Entry 6E9U (X-ray diffraction, 2.29 A resolution); this record covers chains A and B.

[Chain A]
Protein: Bovine ultralong antibody BOV-7 heavy chain
From: Bos taurus
Notes: antibody fragment or engineered binder
Amino-acid sequence (276 residues; numbered 1 to 276; the number before each row is that of its first residue):
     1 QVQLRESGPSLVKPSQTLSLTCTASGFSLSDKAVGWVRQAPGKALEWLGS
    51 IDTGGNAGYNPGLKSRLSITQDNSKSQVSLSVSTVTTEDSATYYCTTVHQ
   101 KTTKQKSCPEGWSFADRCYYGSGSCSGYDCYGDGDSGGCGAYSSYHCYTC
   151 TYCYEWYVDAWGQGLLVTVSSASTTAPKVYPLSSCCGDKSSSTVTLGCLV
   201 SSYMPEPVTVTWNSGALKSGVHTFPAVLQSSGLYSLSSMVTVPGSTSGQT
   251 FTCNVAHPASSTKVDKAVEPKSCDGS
Unresolved in the structure: 187-194, 271-276
Cystine bridges: Cys22-Cys95, Cys108-Cys118, Cys125-Cys153, Cys130-Cys150, Cys139-Cys147, Cys198-Cys253

[Chain B]
Protein: Bovine ultralong antibody BOV-7 light chain
From: Bos taurus
UniProtKB: Q3T101 (Q3T101_BOVIN); the author numbering skips numbers that UniProt does not, so the offset changes along the chain: 1-9 = UniProt 20-28; 11-217 = UniProt 29-235
Amino-acid sequence (216 residues; row label = number of the first residue in the row; note: 1 number in that range is skipped by the numbering (no residue carries it; nothing is unmodelled there)):
     1 EAVLNQPSS
    11 VSGSLGQRVSITCSGSSSNVGNGYVSWYQLIPGSAPRTLIYGDTSRASGV
    61 PDRFSGSRSGNTATLTISSLQAEDEADYFCASAEDSSSNAVFGSGTTLTV
   111 LGQPKSPPSVTLFPPSTEELNGNKATLVCLISDFYPGSVTVVWKADGSTI
   161 TRNVETTRASKQSNSKYAASSYLSLTSSDWKSKGSYSCEVTHEGSTVTKT
   211 VKPSECS
Unresolved in the structure: 1
Cystine bridges: Cys23-Cys90, Cys139-Cys198
Differences from the reference sequence: conflict Glu1 (Gln20 in Q3T101), Asn5 (Thr24 in Q3T101), Ala82 (Pro100 in Q3T101)

[How chain A and chain B interact]
Disulfides between the chains: Cys185(A)-Cys216(B)
Contacting residue pairs (97):
  Val37(A) with Phe102(B), hydrophobic
  Gln39(A) with Leu40(B); Phe89(B)
  Ala44(A) with Phe89(B), hydrophobic; Gly103(B); Ser104(B)
  Leu45(A) with Phe89(B), hydrophobic; Phe102(B)
  Trp47(A) with Ser98(B), hydrogen bond (side chain-backbone); Asn99(B); Ala100(B); Phe102(B)
  Gly58(A) with Ser98(B)
  Asn60(A) with Asn99(B)
  Pro61(A) with Asn99(B)
  Tyr94(A) with Pro46(B)
  His99(A) with Tyr34(B)
  Gln100(A) with Ser97(B)
  Lys101(A) with Ser97(B), hydrogen bond (backbone-side chain)
  Thr102(A) with Ser97(B)
  Gly123(A) with Gly31(B); Arg68(B)
  Ser124(A) with Gly31(B); Asn32(B), hydrogen bond (backbone-backbone)
  Cys125(A) with Asn32(B), hydrogen bond (backbone-backbone); Gly33(B); Tyr34(B), hydrophobic
  Tyr152(A) with Asn32(B)
  Cys153(A) with Asn32(B)
  Tyr154(A) with Asn32(B), hydrogen bond (backbone-side chain); Tyr34(B); Ala93(B); Asp95(B); Ser96(B); Ser97(B)
  Glu155(A) with Tyr34(B); Ser97(B), hydrogen bond (backbone-side chain)
  Trp156(A) with Tyr34(B); Ser36(B); Tyr38(B); Ala91(B), hydrophobic; Ala93(B), hydrophobic; Ser97(B); Ala100(B); Phe102(B), hydrophobic
  Tyr157(A) with Tyr34(B); Ser36(B); Tyr38(B); Tyr51(B), hydrophobic
  Val158(A) with Tyr38(B), hydrogen bond (backbone-side chain); Thr48(B), hydrogen bond (backbone-side chain)
  Asp159(A) with Thr48(B)
  Trp161(A) with Tyr38(B); Pro46(B); Thr48(B), hydrogen bond
  Gly162(A) with Ala45(B); Pro46(B)
  Gln163(A) with Ala45(B)
  Val179(A) with Glu128(B)
  Tyr180(A) with Ser126(B); Glu128(B); Glu129(B)
  Pro181(A) with Ser126(B)
  Leu182(A) with Phe123(B), hydrophobic; Val138(B), hydrophobic
  Ser183(A) with Phe123(B); Pro124(B)
  Ser184(A) with Phe123(B)
  Cys185(A) with Pro124(B), hydrophobic; Val211(B), hydrophobic; Cys216(B), disulfide
  Thr195(A) with Thr121(B); Phe123(B)
  Leu199(A) with Val138(B), hydrophobic; Tyr182(B), hydrophobic
  His222(A) with Ser170(B), hydrogen bond; Lys171(B); Gln172(B); Ala178(B)
  Phe224(A) with Leu140(B), hydrophobic; Ala178(B), hydrophobic; Ala179(B); Ser180(B)
  Pro225(A) with Thr167(B); Ser170(B)
  Val227(A) with Glu165(B); Thr167(B); Tyr182(B), hydrophobic
  Leu228(A) with Glu165(B)
  Gln229(A) with Glu165(B); Ser184(B), hydrogen bond
  Ser230(A) with Asn163(B); Glu165(B)
  Leu236(A) with Tyr182(B)
  Ser237(A) with Val138(B); Tyr182(B), hydrogen bond
  Lys266(A) with Glu128(B), salt bridge
Also at the interface, not in a pair above, chain A (54 interface residues in all): Glu46, Tyr59, Ser122, Leu196, Ser202, Ala226, Ser235, Met239
Also at the interface, not in a pair above, chain B (52 interface residues in all): Ser44, Ser92, Lys134, Thr136, Ile141, Ser142, Thr166

[Summary]
54 residues of chain A face 52 of chain B across their interface, with 1 disulfide bond, 12 hydrogen bonds and
1 salt bridge. Polar pairs include Lys266(A)-Glu128(B), Trp47(A)-Ser98(B) and Lys101(A)-Ser97(B).
Chain A is Bovine ultralong antibody BOV-7 heavy chain and chain B is Bovine ultralong antibody BOV-7 light
chain, both from Bos taurus; the structure, The crystal structure of bovine ultralong antibody BOV-7, was
determined by X-ray diffraction (same publication as 6E9H, 6E9I, 6E9K and 6E9Q).
